PDB entry 8RTH | electron microscopy, 2.37 A resolution | chains A and E of the 12 polymer chains in the assembly

# Chain A (and E)
Name: 3-methylcrotonyl-CoA carboxylase, putative
From: Trypanosoma brucei
Notes: chain E of this document is another copy of the same molecule, construct and numbering; everything in this record applies to it too
Reference sequence: Q57YQ4 (Q57YQ4_TRYB2); residue numbers follow UniProt; this construct covers 1-678
Sequence (678 residues; each row starts with the number of its first residue):
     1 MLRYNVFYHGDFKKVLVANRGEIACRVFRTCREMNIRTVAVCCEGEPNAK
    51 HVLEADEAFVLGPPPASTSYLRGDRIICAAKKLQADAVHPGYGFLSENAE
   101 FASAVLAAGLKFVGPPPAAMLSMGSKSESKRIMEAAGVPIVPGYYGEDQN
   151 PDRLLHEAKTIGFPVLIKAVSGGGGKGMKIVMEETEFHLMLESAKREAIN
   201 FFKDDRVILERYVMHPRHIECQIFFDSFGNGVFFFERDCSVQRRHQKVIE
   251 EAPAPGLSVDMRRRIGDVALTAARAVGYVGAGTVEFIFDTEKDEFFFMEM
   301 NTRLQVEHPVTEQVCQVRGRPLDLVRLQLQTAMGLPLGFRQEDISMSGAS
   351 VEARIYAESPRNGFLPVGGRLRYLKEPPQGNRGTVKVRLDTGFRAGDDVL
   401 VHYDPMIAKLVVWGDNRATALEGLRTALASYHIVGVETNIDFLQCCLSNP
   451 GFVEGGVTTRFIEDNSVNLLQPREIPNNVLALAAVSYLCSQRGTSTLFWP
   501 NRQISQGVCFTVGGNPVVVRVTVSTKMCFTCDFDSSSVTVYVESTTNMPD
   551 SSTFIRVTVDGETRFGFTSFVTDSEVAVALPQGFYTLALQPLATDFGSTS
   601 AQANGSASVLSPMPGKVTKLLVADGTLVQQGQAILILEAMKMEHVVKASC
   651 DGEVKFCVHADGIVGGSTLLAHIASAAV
Not modelled in the structure: 1-10, 314, 678
Covalently attached groups: 5-(hexahydro-2-oxo-1H-thieno[3,4-d]imidazol-6-yl)pentanal (BTI) linked to Lys641
From the paper describing this entry:
  - catalytic residues: Arg303, Glu307, Arg354 (proposed by the authors, not directly observed)
  - contacts within the chain: Glu250-Arg354 (salt bridge)
  - binding site for the ligand BTI: Met640, Lys641
  - post-translational modification sites: Lys641

# Chain A / chain E interface
Residue-residue contacts (16; chain A residue first):
  Arg37(A) - Pro581(E)  hydrogen bond (side chain-backbone)
  Cys42(A) - Arg564(E)
  Glu46(A) - Arg564(E)  hydrogen bond (backbone-side chain)
  Pro47(A) - Arg564(E)  hydrogen bond (backbone-side chain)
  Val52(A) - Arg556(E)
  Leu53(A) - Arg556(E)  hydrogen bond (backbone-side chain)
  Asp56(A) - Phe565(E)
  Asp56(A) - Pro581(E)
  Glu57(A) - Arg564(E)
  Glu57(A) - Pro581(E)
  Ala58(A) - Glu562(E)
  Ala58(A) - Thr563(E)
  Ala58(A) - Arg564(E)  hydrogen bond (backbone-backbone)
  Phe59(A) - Glu562(E)
  Val60(A) - Gly561(E)
  Val60(A) - Glu562(E)
Other interface residues (no listed pair), chain E (9 interface residues in all): Glu543, Gln582

# Summary
Chain A and chain E form an interface of 11 and 9 residues respectively; the contacts include 5 hydrogen
bonds. Polar pairs include Arg37(A)-Pro581(E), Glu46(A)-Arg564(E) and Pro47(A)-Arg564(E). Covalently linked
compound BTI: at Lys641(A). From the paper: catalytic residues Arg303(A), Glu307(A) and Arg354(A); a binding
site for the ligand BTI at Met640(A) and Lys641(A).
Chain A and chain E are both 3-methylcrotonyl-CoA carboxylase, putative (Trypanosoma brucei); the structure,
Trypanosoma brucei 3-methylcrotonyl-CoA carboxylase, was determined by electron microscopy.
